8TEU - chains F and G of the 24 polymer chains in the assembly; structure by electron microscopy, 4.01 A resolution (low resolution: residue-level contacts below are approximate; hydrogen-bond / salt-bridge calls are withheld).

[Chain F]
Molecule: Capsid vertex component 2
From: Human herpesvirus 5 strain AD169
UniProtKB: P16726 (CVC2_HCMVA); numbering as in UniProt (aligned over 1-642)
Sequence (642 residues; each row starts with the number of its first residue):
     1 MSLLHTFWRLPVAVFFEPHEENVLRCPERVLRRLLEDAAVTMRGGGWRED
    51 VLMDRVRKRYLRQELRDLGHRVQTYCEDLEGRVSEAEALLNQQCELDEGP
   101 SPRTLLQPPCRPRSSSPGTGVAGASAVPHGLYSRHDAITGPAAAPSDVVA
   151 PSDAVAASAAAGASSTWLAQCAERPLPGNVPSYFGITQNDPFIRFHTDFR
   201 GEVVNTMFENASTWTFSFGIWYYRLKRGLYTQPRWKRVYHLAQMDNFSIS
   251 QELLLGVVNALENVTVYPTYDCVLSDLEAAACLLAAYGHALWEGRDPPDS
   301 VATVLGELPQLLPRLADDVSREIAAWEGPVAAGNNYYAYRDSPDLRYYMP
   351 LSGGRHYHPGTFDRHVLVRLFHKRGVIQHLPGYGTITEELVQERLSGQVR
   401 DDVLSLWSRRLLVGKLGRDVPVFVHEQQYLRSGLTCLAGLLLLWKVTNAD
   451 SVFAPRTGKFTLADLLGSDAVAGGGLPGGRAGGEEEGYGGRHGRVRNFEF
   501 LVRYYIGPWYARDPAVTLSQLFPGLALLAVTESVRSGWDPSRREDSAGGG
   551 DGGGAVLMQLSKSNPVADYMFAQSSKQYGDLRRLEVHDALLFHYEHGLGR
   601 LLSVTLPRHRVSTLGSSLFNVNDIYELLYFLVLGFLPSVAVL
Not modelled in the structure: 46-53, 94-642

[Chain G]
Molecule: Capsid vertex component 1
From: Human herpesvirus 5 strain AD169
UniProtKB: P16799 (CVC1_HCMVA); residues 1-594 here = UniProt positions 1-594
Sequence (594 residues; numbered 1 to 594; the number before each row is that of its first residue):
     1 METHLYSDLAFEARFADDEQLPLHLVLDQEVLSNEEAETLRYVYYRNVDS
    51 AGRSTGRAPGGDEDDAPASDDAEDAVGGDRAFDRERRTWQRACFRVLPRP
   101 LELLDYLRQSGLTVTLEKEQRVRMFYAVFTTLGLRCPDNRLSGAQTLHLR
   151 LVWPDGSYRDWEFLARDLLREEMEANKRDRQHQLATTTNHRRRGGLRNNL
   201 DNGSDRRLPEAAVASLETAVSTPFFEIPNGAGTSSANGDGRFSNLEQRVA
   251 RLLRGDEEFIYHAGPLEPPSKIRGHELVQLRLDVNPDLMYATDPHDRDEV
   301 ARTDEWKGAGVSRLREVWDVQHRVRLRVLWYVNSFWRSRELSYDDHEVEL
   351 YRALDAYRARIAVEYVLIRAVRDEIYAVLRRDGGALPQRFACHVSRNMSW
   401 RVVWELCRHALALWMDWADVRSCIIKALTPRLSRGAAAAAQRARRQRERS
   451 APKPQELLFGPRNESGPPAEQTWYADVVRCVRAQVDLGVEVRAARCPRTG
   501 LWIVRDRRGRLRRWLSQPEVCVLYVTPDLDFYWVLPGGFAVSSRVTLHGL
   551 AQRALRDRFQNFEAVLARGMHVEAGRQEPETPRVSGRRLPFDDL
Not modelled in the structure: 177-297, 593-594

[Chain F / chain G interface]
Contacting residue pairs - 37 pairs, chain F then chain G:
  Met1(F) - Asn397(G)
  Leu3(F) - Trp400(G)
  Leu4(F) - Val394(G)
  Leu4(F) - Ser395(G)
  Leu4(F) - Arg396(G)
  Leu4(F) - Trp400(G)
  Leu4(F) - Phe539(G)
  Pro18(F) - Arg513(G)
  His19(F) - Leu511(G)
  Glu21(F) - His393(G)
  Asn22(F) - Ala391(G)
  Asn22(F) - Cys392(G)
  Asn22(F) - His393(G)
  Asn22(F) - Arg512(G)
  Asn22(F) - Arg513(G)
  Val23(F) - His393(G)
  Val23(F) - Ser516(G)
  Leu24(F) - His393(G)
  Leu24(F) - Met398(G)
  Leu24(F) - Trp400(G)
  Leu24(F) - Ser516(G)
  Leu24(F) - Gly537(G)
  Cys26(F) - Met398(G)
  Glu28(F) - Ser399(G)
  Leu31(F) - Met398(G)
  Leu31(F) - Val402(G)
  Leu31(F) - Pro518(G)
  Leu34(F) - Leu406(G)
  Leu34(F) - Val481(G)
  Leu34(F) - Glu519(G)
  Leu35(F) - Val402(G)
  Leu35(F) - Glu405(G)
  Leu35(F) - Leu406(G)
  Ala38(F) - Cys480(G)
  Met42(F) - His409(G)
  Met42(F) - Leu413(G)
  Met42(F) - Cys480(G)
Other interface residues (no listed pair), chain F (20 interface residues in all): Glu20, Arg25, Ala39, Thr41
Other interface residues (no listed pair), chain G (30 interface residues in all): Arg401, Trp404, Ala483, Leu515, Pro536

[In short]
20 residues of chain F and 30 residues of chain G are in contact.
Here chain F is Capsid vertex component 2 and chain G is Capsid vertex component 1, both from Human
herpesvirus 5 strain AD169. Entry 8TEU (Human cytomegalovirus portal vertex, non-infectious enveloped particle
(NIEP) configuration 2 - inverted (NC2-inv)) was determined by electron microscopy, deposited together with
8TEP, 8TES, 8TET and 8TEW.
